Entry 6KC5 (X-ray diffraction, 1.54 A resolution); this record covers chain B.

[Chain B]
Name: E3 ubiquitin-protein ligase RNF31
From: Homo sapiens
Notes: EC 2.3.2.31
UniProt: Q96EP0 (RNF31_HUMAN); residues 853-1072 here = UniProt positions 853-1072
Chain sequence (225 residues; numbered 848 to 1072; the number before each row is that of its first residue):
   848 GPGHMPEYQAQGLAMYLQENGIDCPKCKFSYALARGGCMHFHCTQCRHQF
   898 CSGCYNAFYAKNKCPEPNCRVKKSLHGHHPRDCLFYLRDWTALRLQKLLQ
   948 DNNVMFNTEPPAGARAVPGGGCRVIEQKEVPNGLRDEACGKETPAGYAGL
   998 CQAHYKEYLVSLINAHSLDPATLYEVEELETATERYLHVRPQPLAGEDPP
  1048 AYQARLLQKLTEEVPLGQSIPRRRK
Unresolved in the structure: 848-867, 879-883, 961-967, 976-984, 1071-1072
Differences from the reference sequence: expression tag (848-852)
Ion coordination: Zn2+ site 1: Cys871, Cys874, Cys890, Cys893; Zn2+ site 2: Cys898, Cys901, His926, Cys930; Zn2+ site 3: Cys911, Cys916, His923, His925; Zn2+ site 4: Cys969, Cys986, Cys998, His1001
Small-molecule neighbours: D5U (2-[3-(2-methoxyphenyl)-3-oxidanylidene-propyl]benzoic acid): Gly884, Cys885, Met886, His887, Phe905, Leu922, Phe932, Arg935
UniProt features mapped onto this chain:
  - zinc finger: Cys871 to Cys901 (RING-type 2)
  - active site: Cys885
  - binding site (Zn(2+)): Cys871, Cys874, Cys890, Cys893, Cys898, Cys901, Cys916, His925
  - cross-link: Lys875 (Microbial infection: Glycyl lysine isopeptide (Lys-Gly) (interchain with G-Cter in ubiquitin))
  - mutagenesis: Cys871 (C871S: Abolishes polyubiquitination activity of LUBAC; when associated with S-874), Cys874 (C874S: Abolishes polyubiquitination activity of LUBAC; when associated with S-871), Lys875 (K875R: Reduced ubiquitination; when associated with R-735 and R-783), Cys885 (C885A: Abolished E3 ubiquitin-protein ligase activity and ability to promote formation of the bacterial ubiquitin coat; when associated with A-935 and A-983), Arg935 (R935A: Abolished E3 ubiquitin-protein ligase activity and ability to promote formation of the bacterial ubiquitin coat; when associated with A-885 and A-983), Asp983 (D983A: Abolished E3 ubiquitin-protein ligase activity and ability to promote formation of the bacterial ubiquitin coat; when associated with A-885 and A-935)
Reported in the primary citation:
  - binding site for D5U: Cys885, His887, Phe905, Leu922, Arg935
  - catalytic residues: Cys885
  - mutagenesis - C885A: abolished signaling
  - mutagenesis - F905A (16% of wild type): decreased signaling
  - mutagenesis - F905A: unchanged signaling in response to HOIPIN-8

[Summary]
Chain B binds compound D5U. The Zn2+ site 1 is built by Cys871, Cys874, Cys890 and Cys893. Cys898, Cys901,
His926 and Cys930 form the Zn2+ site 2. Curated annotation (UniProt) lists active-site residue Cys885, 8
Zn2+-binding residues and 6 mutagenesis sites. From the paper: the catalytic residue Cys885; C885A abolishes
signaling.
Chain B is E3 ubiquitin-protein ligase RNF31 (Homo sapiens); the structure, HOIP-HOIPIN1 complex, was
determined by X-ray diffraction (same publication as 6KC6).
